9F47 - chains A and B; structure by X-ray diffraction, 2.90 A resolution.

Chain A (and B):
Molecule: [FeFe]-hydrogenase
From: Clostridium beijerinckii
Notes: chain B of this document is another copy of the same molecule, construct and numbering; everything in this record applies to it too
UniProtKB: A0A1I9RYV3 (A0A1I9RYV3_CLOBE); residue numbers follow UniProt; this construct covers 1-644
Amino-acid sequence (674 residues; numbered 1 to 674; the number before each row is that of its first residue):
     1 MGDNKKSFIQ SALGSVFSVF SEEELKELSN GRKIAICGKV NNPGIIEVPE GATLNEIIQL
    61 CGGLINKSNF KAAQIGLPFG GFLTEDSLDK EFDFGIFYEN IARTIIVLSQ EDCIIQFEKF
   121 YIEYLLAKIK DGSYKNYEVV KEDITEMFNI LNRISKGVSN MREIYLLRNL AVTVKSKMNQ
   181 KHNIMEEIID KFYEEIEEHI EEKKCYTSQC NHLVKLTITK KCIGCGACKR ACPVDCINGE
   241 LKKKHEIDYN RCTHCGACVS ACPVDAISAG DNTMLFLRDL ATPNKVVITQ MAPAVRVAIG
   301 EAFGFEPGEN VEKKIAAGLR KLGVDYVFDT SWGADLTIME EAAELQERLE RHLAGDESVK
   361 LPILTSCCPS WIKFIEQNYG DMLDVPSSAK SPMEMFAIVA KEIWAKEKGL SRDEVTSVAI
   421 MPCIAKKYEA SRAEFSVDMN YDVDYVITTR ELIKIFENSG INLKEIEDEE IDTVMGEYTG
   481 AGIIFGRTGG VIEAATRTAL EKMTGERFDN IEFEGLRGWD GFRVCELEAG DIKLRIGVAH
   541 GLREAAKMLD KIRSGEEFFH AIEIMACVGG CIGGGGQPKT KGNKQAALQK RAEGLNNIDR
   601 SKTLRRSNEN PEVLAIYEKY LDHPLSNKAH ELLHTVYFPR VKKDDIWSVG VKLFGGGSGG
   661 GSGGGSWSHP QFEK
Not modelled in the structure: 1-11, 24-30, 640-674 (chain B: 1-12, 24-30, 53-54, 640-674)
Sequence notes: expression tag (645-674)
Bound ions: Zn2+: Cys113, His199, Cys205, Cys210; 4Fe-4S cluster Fe site 1: Cys222, Cys225, Cys228, Cys262; 4Fe-4S cluster Fe site 2: Cys232, Cys252, Cys255, Cys258; 4Fe-4S cluster Fe site 3: Cys368, Cys423, Cys567, Cys571; Fe ion near Cys571 (its only coordinating residue here)
Small-molecule neighbours:
  - 402 (dicarbonyl[bis(cyanide-kappaC)]-mu-(iminodimethanethiolatato-1kappaS:2kappaS)-mu-(oxomethylidene)diiron(2+)): Ala292, Pro293, Ala294, Thr330, Ala334, Cys367, Cys368, Ser391, Pro392, Met393, Met421, Pro422, Cys423, Lys426, Phe485, Gly486, Val491, Met565, Cys571
  - 4Fe-4S cluster (SF4), molecule 1: Leu216, Cys232, Pro233, Val234, Cys236, Ile237, Ile247, Cys252, Thr253, His254, Cys255, Gly256, Ala257, Cys258
  - 4Fe-4S cluster (SF4), molecule 2: Ile218, Cys222, Ile223, Gly224, Cys225, Gly226, Ala227, Cys228, His245, Cys262, Pro263, Ala266, Ile267
  - 4Fe-4S cluster (SF4), molecule 3: Cys368, Pro369, Ser370, Pro422, Cys423, Ala425, Met565, Ala566, Cys567, Gly570, Cys571, Gly574

Chain A / chain B interface:
Residue-residue contacts - 51 pairs, chain A then chain B:
  Arg153(A) with Val437(B)
  Asn160(A) with Glu434(B), hydrogen bond (side chain-backbone); Ser436(B)
  Met161(A) with Glu631(B)
  Arg162(A) with Ile398(B); Glu402(B), salt bridge; Glu434(B); Phe435(B); Ser436(B); Asp442(B), salt bridge; Glu631(B), hydrogen bond (backbone-backbone)
  Glu163(A) with Val437(B)
  Ile164(A) with Glu631(B)
  Tyr165(A) with Ile403(B); Tyr620(B); Leu621(B), hydrophobic; Lys628(B); Glu631(B), hydrogen bond (backbone-side chain); Leu632(B), hydrophobic
  Leu166(A) with Glu402(B); Arg412(B)
  Arg168(A) with Lys628(B); Glu631(B), salt bridge
  Asn169(A) with Lys406(B)
  Tyr193(A) with Asn627(B); Glu631(B), hydrogen bond
  Ile398(A) with Arg162(B)
  Glu402(A) with Arg162(B), salt bridge; Leu166(B)
  Ile403(A) with Tyr165(B)
  Lys406(A) with Asn169(B)
  Arg412(A) with Leu166(B)
  Glu434(A) with Asn160(B); Arg162(B)
  Phe435(A) with Arg162(B)
  Ser436(A) with Asn160(B), hydrogen bond (backbone-side chain); Arg162(B)
  Val437(A) with Arg153(B); Arg162(B); Glu163(B)
  Asp442(A) with Arg162(B), salt bridge
  Tyr620(A) with Tyr165(B)
  Lys628(A) with Arg168(B)
  Glu631(A) with Met161(B); Arg162(B), hydrogen bond (backbone-backbone); Ile164(B); Tyr165(B), hydrogen bond (side chain-backbone); Arg168(B), salt bridge; Tyr193(B), hydrogen bond
  Leu632(A) with Tyr165(B), hydrophobic
  Val636(A) with Glu201(B)
Other interface residues (no listed pair), chain A (31 interface residues in all): Lys390, Ala433, Asp438, Leu621, Asn627
Other interface residues (no listed pair), chain B (32 interface residues in all): Ser159, Lys390, Ala433, Asp438

Overview:
Chain A and chain B form an interface of 31 and 32 residues respectively, with 8 hydrogen bonds and 6 salt
bridges. Among the polar pairs are Arg162(A)-Glu402(B), Arg162(A)-Asp442(B) and Arg168(A)-Glu631(B). Chain A
binds compound 402 and 3 copies of 4Fe-4S cluster.
Both chains are [FeFe]-hydrogenase (Clostridium beijerinckii). Entry 9F47 (crystal structure of
[FeFe]-hydrogenase CbA5H from Clostridium beijerinckii in Hinact state) was determined by X-ray diffraction
(same publication as 8ZQD and 9F46).
